7AF8 - chains 1 and G of the 9 polymer chains in the assembly; structure by electron microscopy, 2.75 A resolution.

Chain 1:
Molecule: 16SrRNA (head domain of the 30S ribosome
Organism: Escherichia coli
Sequence (1541 nucleotides; row label = number of the first residue in the row):
     1 AAAUUGAAGAGUUUGAUCAUGGCUCAGAUUGAACGCUGGCGGCAGGCCUA
    51 ACACAUGCAAGUCGAACGGUAACAGGAAGAAGCUUGCUUCUUUGCUGACG
   101 AGUGGCGGACGGGUGAGUAAUGUCUGGGAAACUGCCUGAUGGAGGGGGAU
   151 AACUACUGGAAACGGUAGCUAAUACCGCAUAACGUCGCAAGACCAAAGAG
   201 GGGGACCUUCGGGCCUCUUGCCAUCGGAUGUGCCCAGAUGGGAUUAGCUA
   251 GUAGGUGGGGUAACGGCUCACCUAGGCGACGAUCCCUAGCUGGUCUGAGA
   301 GGAUGACCAGCCACACUGGAACUGAGACACGGUCCAGACUCCUACGGGAG
   351 GCAGCAGUGGGGAAUAUUGCACAAUGGGCGCAAGCCUGAUGCAGCCAUGC
   401 CGCGUGUAUGAAGAAGGCCUUCGGGUUGUAAAGUACUUUCAGCGGGGAGG
   451 AAGGGAGUAAAGUUAAUACCUUUGCUCAUUGACGUUACCCGCAGAAGAAG
   501 CACCGGCUAACUCCGUGCCAGCAGCCXCGGUAAUACGGAGGGUGCAAGCG
   551 UUAAUCGGAAUUACUGGGCGUAAAGCGCACGCAGGCGGUUUGUUAAGUCA
   601 GAUGUGAAAUCCCCGGGCUCAACCUGGGAACUGCAUCUGAUACUGGCAAG
   651 CUUGAGUCUCGUAGAGGGGGGUAGAAUUCCAGGUGUAGCGGUGAAAUGCG
   701 UAGAGAUCUGGAGGAAUACCGGUGGCGAAGGCGGCCCCCUGGACGAAGAC
   751 UGACGCUCAGGUGCGAAAGCGUGGGGAGCAAACAGGAUUAGAUACCCUGG
   801 UAGUCCACGCCGUAAACGAUGUCGACUUGGAGGUUGUGCCCUUGAGGCGU
   851 GGCUUCCGGAGCUAACGCGUUAAGUCGACCGCCUGGGGAGUACGGCCGCA
   901 AGGUUAAAACUCAAAUGAAUUGACGGGGGCCCGCACAAGCGGUGGAGCAU
   951 GUGGUUUAAUUCGAUGXAACGCGAAGAACCUUACCUGGUCUUGACAUCCA
  1001 CGGAAGUUUUCAGAGAUGAGAAUGUGCCUUCGGGAACCGUGAGACAGGUG
  1051 CUGCAUGGCUGUCGUCAGCUCGUGUUGUGAAAUGUUGGGUUAAGUCCCGC
  1101 AACGAGCGCAACCCUUAUCCUUUGUUGCCAGCGGUCCGGCCGGGAACUCA
  1151 AAGGAGACUGCCAGUGAUAAACUGGAGGAAGGUGGGGAUGACGUCAAGUC
  1201 AUCAUGGCCCUUACGACCAGGGCUACACACGUGCUACAAUGGCGCAUACA
  1251 AAGAGAAGCGACCUCGCGAGAGCAAGCGGACCUCAUAAAGUGCGUCGUAG
  1301 UCCGGAUUGGAGUCUGCAACUCGACUCCAUGAAGUCGGAAUCGCUAGUAA
  1351 UCGUGGAUCAGAAUGCCACGGUGAAUACGUUCCCGGCCUUGUACACACCG
  1401 CCCGUXACACCAUGGGAGUGGGUUGCAAAAGAAGUAGGUAGCUUAACCUU
  1451 CGGGAGGGCGCUUACCACUUUGUGAUUCAUGACUGGGGUGAAGUCGUAAC
  1501 AAGGUAACCGUAGGGGAACCUGCGGUUGGAUCACCUCCUUA
Unresolved in the structure: 1-930, 1387-1541
Modified / non-standard residues: PSU (pseudouridine-5'-monophosphate) at position 516, G7M (N7-methyl-guanosine-5'-monophosphate) at position 527, 2MG (2N-methylguanosine-5'-monophosphate) at position 966, 5MC (5-methylcytidine-5'-monophosphate) at position 967, 2MG (2N-methylguanosine-5'-monophosphate) at position 1207, 4OC (4n,o2'-methylcytidine-5'-monophosphate) at position 1401, 5MC (5-methylcytidine-5'-monophosphate) at position 1406, UR3 (3-methyluridine-5'-monophoshate) at position 1497, 2MG (2N-methylguanosine-5'-monophosphate) at position 1515, MA6 (6N-dimethyladenosine-5'-monophoshate) at position 1517, MA6 (6N-dimethyladenosine-5'-monophoshate) at position 1518
Metal / ion sites: Mg2+ site 1 near C934 (its only coordinating residue here); Mg2+ site 2: G944, G945; Mg2+ site 3 near G945 (its only coordinating residue here); Mg2+ site 4 near U955 (its only coordinating residue here); Mg2+ site 5 near C972 (its only coordinating residue here); Mg2+ site 6 near C980 (its only coordinating residue here); Mg2+ site 7: G993, G1041; Mg2+ site 8 near G1050 (its only coordinating residue here); Mg2+ site 9: C1054, A1197; Mg2+ site 10 near C1066 (its only coordinating residue here); Mg2+ site 11: G1068, G1094; Mg2+ site 12 near C1069 (its only coordinating residue here); 14 more Mg2+ sites not listed

Chain G:
Name: 30S ribosomal protein S7
Organism: Escherichia coli
UniProt: A0A5Q2GFB5 (A0A5Q2GFB5_ECOLX); residues 1-179 here = UniProt positions 1-179
Chain sequence (179 residues; numbered 1 to 179; the number before each row is that of its first residue):
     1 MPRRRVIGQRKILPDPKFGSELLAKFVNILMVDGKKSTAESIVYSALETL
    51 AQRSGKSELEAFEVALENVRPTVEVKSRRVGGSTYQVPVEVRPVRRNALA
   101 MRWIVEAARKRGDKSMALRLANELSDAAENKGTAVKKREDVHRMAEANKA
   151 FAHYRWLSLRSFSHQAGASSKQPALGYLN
Unresolved in the structure: 1, 153-179

Chain 1 / chain G interface:
Pairs across the interface - 62 pairs, chain 1 then chain G:
  C931(1) - Arg4(G)  hydrogen bond to the phosphate
  C932(1) - Arg3(G)  base contact
  C932(1) - Arg4(G)  salt bridge to the phosphate
  G933(1) - Arg3(G)  hydrogen bond to the base
  A935(1) - Arg3(G)  hydrogen bond to the base
  A937(1) - Pro2(G)  base contact
  A938(1) - Arg95(G)  hydrogen bond to the phosphate
  G939(1) - Arg95(G)  salt bridge to the phosphate
  G939(1) - Arg102(G)  salt bridge to the phosphate
  C940(1) - Arg102(G)  salt bridge to the phosphate
  A1092(1) - Arg4(G)  salt bridge to the phosphate
  A1093(1) - Arg4(G)  salt bridge to the phosphate
  U1173(1) - Arg5(G)  salt bridge to the phosphate
  A1239(1) - Lys114(G)  sugar contact
  A1239(1) - Ser115(G)  sugar contact
  U1240(1) - Leu30(G)  hydrogen bond to the base
  U1240(1) - Val32(G)  base contact
  U1240(1) - Thr38(G)  sugar contact
  U1240(1) - Ile42(G)  sugar contact
  U1240(1) - Arg109(G)  hydrogen bond to the base
  U1240(1) - Ser115(G)  phosphate contact
  U1240(1) - Met116(G)  hydrogen bond to the phosphate
  U1240(1) - Arg119(G)  salt bridge to the phosphate
  G1241(1) - Lys35(G)  salt bridge to the phosphate
  A1289(1) - Lys35(G)  hydrogen bond to the phosphate
  G1290(1) - Lys35(G)  salt bridge to the phosphate
  G1290(1) - Ser37(G)  phosphate contact
  U1291(1) - Ser37(G)  phosphate contact
  G1297(1) - Lys114(G)  hydrogen bond to the base
  U1298(1) - Lys114(G)  salt bridge to the phosphate
  A1346(1) - Arg10(G)  hydrogen bond to the base
  A1350(1) - Asp33(G)  hydrogen bond to the sugar
  U1351(1) - Asp33(G)  sugar contact
  U1372(1) - Gly34(G)  hydrogen bond to the sugar
  G1373(1) - Met31(G)  phosphate contact
  G1373(1) - Gly34(G)  sugar contact
  G1373(1) - Lys36(G)  sugar contact
  A1374(1) - Asn28(G)  hydrogen bond to the sugar
  A1374(1) - Met31(G)  sugar contact
  A1374(1) - Lys36(G)  salt bridge to the phosphate
  A1375(1) - Ile12(G)  phosphate contact
  A1375(1) - Lys25(G)  phosphate contact
  A1375(1) - Asn28(G)  hydrogen bond to the phosphate
  U1376(1) - Arg10(G)  hydrogen bond to the base
  U1376(1) - Lys25(G)  salt bridge to the phosphate
  U1376(1) - Ala98(G)  phosphate contact
  A1377(1) - Pro2(G)  sugar contact
  A1377(1) - Ile7(G)  base contact
  A1377(1) - Gln9(G)  hydrogen bond to the phosphate
  A1377(1) - Arg10(G)  base contact
  C1378(1) - Val6(G)  phosphate contact
  C1378(1) - Ile7(G)  phosphate contact
  C1378(1) - Gln9(G)  phosphate contact
  C1378(1) - Lys76(G)  hydrogen bond to the base
  C1378(1) - Arg92(G)  sugar contact
  G1379(1) - Pro2(G)  base contact
  G1379(1) - Val6(G)  phosphate contact
  U1380(1) - Pro2(G)  base contact
  U1380(1) - Arg3(G)  hydrogen bond to the sugar
  U1381(1) - Arg78(G)  base contact
  U1381(1) - Arg79(G)  sugar contact
  C1382(1) - Arg79(G)  sugar contact
Also at the interface, not in a pair above, chain 1 (36 interface residues in all): C936, G1174, U1345
Also at the interface, not in a pair above, chain G (37 interface residues in all): Gly8, Ile29, Ala39, Leu99

Overview:
36 residues of chain 1 and 37 residues of chain G are in contact, with 18 hydrogen bonds and 13 salt bridges.
Among the polar pairs are G933(1)-Arg3(G), A935(1)-Arg3(G) and U1240(1)-Leu30(G). G944(1) and G945(1) form the
Mg2+ site 2.
Here chain 1 is 16SrRNA (head domain of the 30S ribosome and chain G is 30S ribosomal protein S7, both from
Escherichia coli. Entry 7AF8 (Bacterial 30S ribosomal subunit assembly complex state E (head domain)) was
determined by electron microscopy (same publication as 7AF3, 7AF5, 7AFA, 7AFD, 7AFH, 7AFI and 17 further
entries).
